Entry 9DBI (X-ray diffraction, 1.99 A resolution); this record covers chains B and C of the 4 polymer chains in the assembly.

[Chain B (and C)]
Molecule: HalB
From: Rhodobacteraceae bacterium QY30
Notes: engineered mutation(s): D21A,D23A; chain C of this document is another copy of the same molecule, construct and numbering; everything in this record applies to it too
Amino-acid sequence (229 residues; numbered -1 to 227; the number before each row is that of its first residue; numbers below 1 keep their minus sign (Ser-1 is residue -1)):
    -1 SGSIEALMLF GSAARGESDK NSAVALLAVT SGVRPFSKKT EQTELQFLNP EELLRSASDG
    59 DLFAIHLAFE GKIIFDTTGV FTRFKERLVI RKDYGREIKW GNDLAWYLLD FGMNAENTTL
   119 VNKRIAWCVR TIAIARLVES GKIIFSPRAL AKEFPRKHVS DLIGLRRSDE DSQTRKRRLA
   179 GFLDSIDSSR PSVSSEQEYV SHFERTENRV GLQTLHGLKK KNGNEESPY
Not modelled in the structure: -1 to 0, 19, 32, 165, 218-225 (chain C: -1 to 0, 18, 165, 219-223)
From the paper describing this entry:
  - catalytic residues: Arg13, Arg128, Tyr227

[How chain B and chain C interact]
Pairs across the interface - 30 pairs, chain B then chain C:
  Ala66(B) with Phe67(C)
  Phe67(B) with Ala66(C); Phe67(C), hydrophobic; Lys83(C), hydrogen bond (backbone-side chain); Leu86(C), hydrophobic
  Lys83(B) with Phe67(C), hydrogen bond (side chain-backbone); Ile141(C)
  Glu84(B) with Lys140(C), hydrogen bond (backbone-side chain); Ile142(C); Ala147(C)
  Arg85(B) with Lys140(C)
  Leu86(B) with Gly139(C); Lys140(C), hydrogen bond (backbone-side chain); Ile141(C), hydrophobic
  Val87(B) with Ser138(C); Gly139(C); Lys140(C)
  Ile88(B) with Gly139(C), hydrogen bond (backbone-backbone)
  Lys90(B) with Glu137(C)
  Ser138(B) with Val87(C)
  Gly139(B) with Leu86(C); Val87(C); Ile88(C), hydrogen bond (backbone-backbone)
  Lys140(B) with Glu84(C), hydrogen bond (side chain-backbone); Leu86(C); Val87(C)
  Ile142(B) with Glu84(C)
  Arg146(B) with Thr80(C); Glu84(C), salt bridge
  Ala147(B) with Glu84(C)
Other interface residues (no listed pair), chain B (22 interface residues in all): Ile63, Glu68, Ile71, Glu137, Ile141, Ser144, Glu151
Other interface residues (no listed pair), chain C (21 interface residues in all): Glu68, Lys70, Arg85, Lys90, Lys150, Glu151

[Overview]
Chain B and chain C form an interface of 22 and 21 residues respectively; the contacts include 7 hydrogen
bonds and 1 salt bridge. Polar contacts include Arg146(B)-Glu84(C), Phe67(B)-Lys83(C) and Glu84(B)-Lys140(C).
From the paper: catalytic residues Arg13(B), Arg128(B) and Tyr227(B).
Both chains are HalB (Rhodobacteraceae bacterium QY30). Entry 9DBI (Structure of Hailong HalB D21A/D23A
mutant) was determined by X-ray diffraction (same publication as 9DBH, 9DBJ and 9NYI).
